8YF5 - chains A and C of the 5 polymer chains in the assembly; structure by electron microscopy, 3.78 A resolution.

[Chain A (and C)]
Name: 5'-3' exoribonuclease
Organism: Komagataella phaffii
Notes: EC 3.1.13.-; chain C of this document is another copy of the same molecule, construct and numbering; everything in this record applies to it too
Reference sequence: F2QV79 (F2QV79_KOMPC); residues 1-994 here = UniProt positions 1-994
Sequence (1006 residues; numbered 1 to 1006; the number before each row is that of its first residue):
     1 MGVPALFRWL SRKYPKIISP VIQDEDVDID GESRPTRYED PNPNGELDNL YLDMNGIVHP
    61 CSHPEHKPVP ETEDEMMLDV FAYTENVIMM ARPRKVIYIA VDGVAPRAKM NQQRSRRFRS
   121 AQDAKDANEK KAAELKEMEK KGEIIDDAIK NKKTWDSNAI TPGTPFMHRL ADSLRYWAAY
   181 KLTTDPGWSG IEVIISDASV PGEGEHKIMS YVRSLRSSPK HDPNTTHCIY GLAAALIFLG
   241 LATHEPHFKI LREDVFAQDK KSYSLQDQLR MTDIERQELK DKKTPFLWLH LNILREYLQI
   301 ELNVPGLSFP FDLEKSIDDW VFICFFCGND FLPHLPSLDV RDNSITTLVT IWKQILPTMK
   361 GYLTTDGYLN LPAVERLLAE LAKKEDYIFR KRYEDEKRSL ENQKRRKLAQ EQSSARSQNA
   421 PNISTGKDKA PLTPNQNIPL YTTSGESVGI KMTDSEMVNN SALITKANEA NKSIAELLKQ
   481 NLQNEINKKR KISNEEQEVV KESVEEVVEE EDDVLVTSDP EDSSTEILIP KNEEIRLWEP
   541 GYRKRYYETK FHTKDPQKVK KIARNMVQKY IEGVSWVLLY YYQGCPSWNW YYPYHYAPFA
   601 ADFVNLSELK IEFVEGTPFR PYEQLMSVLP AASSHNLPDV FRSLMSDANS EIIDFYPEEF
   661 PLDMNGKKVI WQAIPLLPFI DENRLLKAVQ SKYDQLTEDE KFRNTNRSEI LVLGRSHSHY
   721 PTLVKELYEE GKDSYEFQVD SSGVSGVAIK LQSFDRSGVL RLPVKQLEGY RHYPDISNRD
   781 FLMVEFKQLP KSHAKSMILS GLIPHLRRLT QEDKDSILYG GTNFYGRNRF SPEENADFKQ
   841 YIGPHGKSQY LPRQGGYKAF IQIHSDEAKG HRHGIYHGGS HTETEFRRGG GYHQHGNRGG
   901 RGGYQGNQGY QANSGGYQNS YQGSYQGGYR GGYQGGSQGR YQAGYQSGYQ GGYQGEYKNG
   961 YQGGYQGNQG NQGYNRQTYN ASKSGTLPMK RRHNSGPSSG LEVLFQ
Disordered / not traced: 1-4, 130-153, 261-280, 408-530, 826-833, 865-1006 (chain C: 1-4, 64-68, 130-155, 258-282, 408-531, 825-833, 868-1006)
Sequence notes: engineered mutation A233 (Asp in F2QV79), A235 (Asp in F2QV79); expression tag (995-1006)
What the authors report for this chain:
  - self-association interface (contacts with another copy of this molecule): N370 to K407, E812 to Y819
  - mutagenesis - E203A/E205A/D233A/D235A/D330A, D233A/D235A: abolished catalytic activity

[Chain A / chain C interface]
Contacting residue pairs (13; chain A residue first):
  P305(A) with Q354(C)
  K383(A) with Y819(C)
  K384(A) with Y819(C)
  Y387(A) with Y819(C), hydrophobic; G820(C)
  R390(A) with E812(C); D815(C), salt bridge
  E812(A) with R390(C), salt bridge
  D815(A) with R390(C), salt bridge
  Y819(A) with K383(C), hydrogen bond (side chain-backbone); K384(C); Y387(C)
  G820(A) with Y387(C)
Other interface residues (no listed pair), chain A (10 interface residues in all): Q811
Other interface residues (no listed pair), chain C (10 interface residues in all): D386

[Overview]
Chain A and chain C each contribute 10 residues to their interface, with 1 hydrogen bond and 3 salt bridges.
Among the polar pairs are R390(A)-D815(C), E812(A)-R390(C) and Y819(A)-K383(C). From the paper:
E203A/E205A/D233A/D235A/D330A and D233A/D235A of chain A abolish catalytic activity; a self-association
interface involving N370(A) and E812(A).
Chain A and chain C are both 5'-3' exoribonuclease (Komagataella phaffii); the structure, Cryo EM structure of
Komagataella phaffii Rat1-Rai1-Rtt103 complex, was determined by electron microscopy together with 8YFE, 8YFQ
and 8YFR from the same study.
